4CQY - chains B and F of the 6 polymer chains in the assembly; structure by X-ray diffraction, 2.05 A resolution.

# Chain B (and F)
Name: Haemagglutinin HA2
Organism: Influenza A virus (A/TURKEY/TURKEY/1/2005(H5N1))
Notes: fragment: ha2 of trypsin released ectodomain, residues 347-512; chain F of this document is another copy of the same molecule, construct and numbering; everything in this record applies to it too
UniProtKB: Q207Z6 (Q207Z6_9INFA); residues 1-166 here correspond to UniProt positions 347-512 (UniProt number = residue number + 346)
Sequence (166 residues; numbered 1 to 166; the number before each row is that of its first residue):
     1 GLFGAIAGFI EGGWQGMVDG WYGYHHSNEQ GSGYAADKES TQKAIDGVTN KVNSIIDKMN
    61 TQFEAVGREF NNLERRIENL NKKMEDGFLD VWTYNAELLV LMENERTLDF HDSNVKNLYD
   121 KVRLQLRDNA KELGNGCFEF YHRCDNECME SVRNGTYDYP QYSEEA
Unresolved in the structure: 164-166 (chain F: 165-166)
Disulfide bonds: Cys144-Cys148

# Chain B / chain F interface
Contacting residue pairs (39):
  Phe3(B) with Leu2(F); Phe3(F), hydrophobic
  Lys58(B) with Tyr94(F); Glu97(F), salt bridge; Leu101(F)
  Met59(B) with Tyr94(F), hydrophobic
  Thr61(B) with Asp90(F)
  Arg68(B) with Asn79(F), hydrogen bond; Leu80(F); Lys83(F)
  Glu69(B) with Arg76(F), hydrogen bond (backbone-side chain)
  Phe70(B) with Arg76(F)
  Glu74(B) with Arg76(F), salt bridge
  Asn81(B) with Leu80(F)
  Met84(B) with Leu80(F), hydrophobic; Met84(F), hydrophobic
  Phe88(B) with Met84(F); Gly87(F); Phe88(F)
  Val91(B) with Val91(F), hydrophobic
  Trp92(B) with Asp90(F); Val91(F); Tyr94(F), hydrophobic
  Asn95(B) with Tyr94(F)
  Leu99(B) with Tyr94(F); Leu98(F), hydrophobic
  Arg106(B) with Glu105(F), salt bridge; Arg106(F); Asp109(F), salt bridge
  Ser113(B) with Leu2(F), hydrogen bond (side chain-backbone)
  Lys116(B) with Lys116(F)
  Asn117(B) with Gly1(F), hydrogen bond (side chain-backbone); Leu2(F); Gly4(F)
  Leu124(B) with Phe9(F), hydrophobic; Gly134(F)
  Arg127(B) with Lys131(F); Glu132(F); Leu133(F)
Also at the interface, not in a pair above, chain B (29 interface residues in all): Phe63, Ile77, Leu80, Met102, Glu103, Asp109, Phe110, Arg123
Also at the interface, not in a pair above, chain F (29 interface residues in all): Ile77, Asn95, Met102

# Overview
Chain B and chain F each contribute 29 residues to their interface, with 4 hydrogen bonds and 4 salt bridges.
Polar pairs include Lys58(B)-Glu97(F), Glu74(B)-Arg76(F) and Arg106(B)-Glu105(F).
Chain B and chain F are both Haemagglutinin HA2 (Influenza A virus (A/TURKEY/TURKEY/1/2005(H5N1))); the
structure, H5 (tyTy) Del133/Ile155Thr Mutant Haemagglutinin in Complex with Avian Receptor Analogue LSTa, was
determined by X-ray diffraction, deposited together with 4CQP, 4CQQ, 4CQR, 4CQS, 4CQU, 4CQV and 5 further
entries.
